Entry 8P4O (electron microscopy, 3.04 A resolution); this record covers chains C and D of the 15 polymer chains in the assembly.

# Chain C (and D)
Name: Chaperonin GroEL
Organism: Escherichia coli
Notes: EC 5.6.1.7; chain D of this document is another copy of the same molecule, construct and numbering; everything in this record applies to it too
UniProt: P0A6F5 (CH60_ECOLI); residues 2-548 here = UniProt positions 2-548
Sequence (547 residues; each row starts with the number of its first residue):
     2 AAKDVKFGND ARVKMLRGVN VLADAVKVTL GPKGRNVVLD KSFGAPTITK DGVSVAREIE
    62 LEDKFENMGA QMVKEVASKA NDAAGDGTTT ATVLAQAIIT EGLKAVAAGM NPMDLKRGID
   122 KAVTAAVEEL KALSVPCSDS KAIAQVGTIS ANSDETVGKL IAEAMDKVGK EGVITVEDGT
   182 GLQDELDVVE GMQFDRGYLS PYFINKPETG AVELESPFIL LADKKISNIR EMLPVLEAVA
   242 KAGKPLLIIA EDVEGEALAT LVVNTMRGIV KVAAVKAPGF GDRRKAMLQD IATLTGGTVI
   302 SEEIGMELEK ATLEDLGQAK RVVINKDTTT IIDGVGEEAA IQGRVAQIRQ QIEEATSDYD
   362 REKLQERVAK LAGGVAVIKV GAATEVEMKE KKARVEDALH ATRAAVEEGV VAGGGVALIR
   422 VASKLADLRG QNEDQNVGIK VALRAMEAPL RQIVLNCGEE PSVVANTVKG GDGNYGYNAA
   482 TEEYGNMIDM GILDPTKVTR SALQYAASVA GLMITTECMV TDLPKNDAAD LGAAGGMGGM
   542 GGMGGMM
Not modelled in the structure: 526-548
Ion coordination: K+: Thr30, Lys51, Thr90 (together with ADP); Mg2+: Asp87 (together with ADP)
Small-molecule neighbours: ADP / beryllium trifluoride: Thr30, Leu31, Gly32, Pro33, Lys51, Asp52, Gly53, Gly86, Asp87, Gly88, Thr89, Thr90, Thr91, Ile150, Asp398, Gly414, Gly415, Gly416, Ile454, Tyr478, Asn479, Ala480, Ala481, Met488, Ile493, Asp495

# How chain C and chain D interact
Contacting residue pairs (55):
  Ala2(C) - Glu61(D)  hydrogen bond (backbone-side chain)
  Ala3(C) - Glu61(D)
  Ala3(C) - Glu63(D)
  Lys4(C) - Glu59(D)  salt bridge
  Lys4(C) - Glu61(D)  hydrogen bond (backbone-backbone)
  Val6(C) - Ile60(D)  hydrophobic
  Phe8(C) - Asp25(D)
  Phe8(C) - Ala26(D)  hydrophobic
  Arg13(C) - Arg36(D)
  Met69(C) - Val39(D)  hydrophobic
  Met69(C) - Asp41(D)
  Gln72(C) - Pro47(D)
  Met73(C) - Pro47(D)  hydrophobic
  Glu76(C) - Ala46(D)
  Lys80(C) - Ala384(D)  hydrogen bond (side chain-backbone)
  Asn112(C) - Lys34(D)
  Pro113(C) - Arg36(D)
  Met114(C) - Gly35(D)
  Met114(C) - Arg36(D)
  Glu304(C) - Tyr203(D)  hydrogen bond
  Glu304(C) - Ala260(D)
  Ile305(C) - Tyr203(D)  hydrophobic
  Ile305(C) - Val263(D)  hydrophobic
  Ile305(C) - Met267(D)  hydrophobic
  Gln351(C) - Pro208(D)  hydrogen bond (side chain-backbone)
  Gln351(C) - Glu209(D)
  Gln351(C) - Gly211(D)
  Gln505(C) - Leu183(D)
  Tyr506(C) - Ala384(D)
  Ser509(C) - Ala384(D)
  Ser509(C) - Thr385(D)  hydrogen bond
  Ser509(C) - Glu388(D)  hydrogen bond
  Val510(C) - Thr385(D)
  Leu513(C) - Ile49(D)
  Leu513(C) - Val387(D)  hydrophobic
  Leu513(C) - Glu388(D)
  Leu513(C) - Glu391(D)
  Thr516(C) - Arg36(D)
  Thr516(C) - Asn37(D)
  Thr517(C) - Val39(D)
  Thr517(C) - Ile49(D)
  Glu518(C) - Val29(D)
  Glu518(C) - Arg36(D)  salt bridge
  Glu518(C) - Asn37(D)  hydrogen bond (backbone-backbone)
  Cys519(C) - Asn37(D)
  Cys519(C) - Val38(D)  hydrophobic
  Cys519(C) - Val39(D)  hydrogen bond (backbone-backbone)
  Met520(C) - Val39(D)
  Val521(C) - Val39(D)  hydrogen bond (backbone-backbone)
  Val521(C) - Leu40(D)  hydrophobic
  Val521(C) - Asp41(D)  hydrogen bond (backbone-backbone)
  Val521(C) - Ile60(D)  hydrophobic
  Thr522(C) - Asp41(D)  hydrogen bond
  Asp523(C) - Asp41(D)
  Leu524(C) - Glu63(D)
Also at the interface, not in a pair above, chain C (34 interface residues in all): Met111, Arg118, Gln348
Also at the interface, not in a pair above, chain D (36 interface residues in all): Pro33, Leu62, Asn153, Thr210, Val264

# Summary
34 residues of chain C face 36 of chain D across their interface, with 12 hydrogen bonds and 2 salt bridges.
Among the polar pairs are Lys4(C)-Glu59(D), Glu518(C)-Arg36(D) and Ala2(C)-Glu61(D). Bound to chain C: ADP /
beryllium trifluoride.
Chain C and chain D are both Chaperonin GroEL (Escherichia coli); the structure, CryoEM structure of a
GroEL7-GroES7 cage with encapsulated ordered substrate MetK in the presence of ADP-BeFx, was determined by
electron microscopy together with 8P4M, 8P4N, 8P4R, 8QXS, 8QXT, 8QXU and 8QXV from the same study.
